PDB entry 8JRR | electron microscopy, 4.35 A resolution (low resolution: residue-level contacts below are approximate; hydrogen-bond / salt-bridge calls are withheld) | chains A and B of the 4 polymer chains in the assembly

Chain A:
Protein: Ubiquitin-protein ligase E3A
From: Homo sapiens
Notes: EC 2.3.2.26
Reference sequence: Q05086 (UBE3A_HUMAN); numbering as in UniProt (aligned over 1-875)
Amino-acid sequence (875 residues; numbered 1 to 875; the number before each row is that of its first residue):
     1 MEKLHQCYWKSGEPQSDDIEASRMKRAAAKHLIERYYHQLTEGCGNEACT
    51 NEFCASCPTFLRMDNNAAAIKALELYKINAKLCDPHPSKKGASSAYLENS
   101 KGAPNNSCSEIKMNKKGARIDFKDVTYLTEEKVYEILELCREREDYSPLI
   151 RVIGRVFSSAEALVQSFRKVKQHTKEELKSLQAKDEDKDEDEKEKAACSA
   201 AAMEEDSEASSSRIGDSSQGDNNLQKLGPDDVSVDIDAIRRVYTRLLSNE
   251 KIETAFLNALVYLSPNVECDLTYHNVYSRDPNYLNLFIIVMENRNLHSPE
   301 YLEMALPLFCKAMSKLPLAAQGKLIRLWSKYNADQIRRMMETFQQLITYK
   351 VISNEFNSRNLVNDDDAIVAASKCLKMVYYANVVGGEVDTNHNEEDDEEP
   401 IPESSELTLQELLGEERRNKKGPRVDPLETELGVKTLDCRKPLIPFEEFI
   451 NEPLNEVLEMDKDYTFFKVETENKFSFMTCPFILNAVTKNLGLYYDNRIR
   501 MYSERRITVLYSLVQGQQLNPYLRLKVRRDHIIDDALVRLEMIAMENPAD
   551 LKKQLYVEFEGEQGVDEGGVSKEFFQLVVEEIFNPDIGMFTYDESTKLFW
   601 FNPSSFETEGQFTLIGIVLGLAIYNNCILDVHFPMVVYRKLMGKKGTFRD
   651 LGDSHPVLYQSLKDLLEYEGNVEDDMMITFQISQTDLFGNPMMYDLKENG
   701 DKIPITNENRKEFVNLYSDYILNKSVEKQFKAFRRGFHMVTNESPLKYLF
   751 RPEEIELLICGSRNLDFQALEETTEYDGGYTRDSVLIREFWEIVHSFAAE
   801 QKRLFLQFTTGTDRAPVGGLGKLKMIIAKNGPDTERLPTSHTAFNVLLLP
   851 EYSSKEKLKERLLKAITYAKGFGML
Disordered / not traced: 1-124, 159-160, 170-230, 365-368, 386, 475, 564-569, 669-678, 686-690, 817-820, 830-834, 852, 870-875
Construct notes: engineered mutation Ala-798 (Thr in Q05086), Ala-799 (Asp in Q05086), Ala-843 (Cys in Q05086)
UniProt features mapped onto this chain:
  - zinc finger: Cys-44 to Cys-83 (C4-type)
  - region: Ile-401 to Arg-418 (E6-binding)
  - modified residue: Ser-218 (Phosphoserine), Tyr-659 (Phosphotyrosine)
  - natural variant: Thr-129 (T129K: In AS; uncertain significance), Cys-140 (C140R: May be associated with AS), Val-156 (V156G: May be associated with AS), Asp-235 (D235V: In AS; uncertain significance), Leu-260 (L260H: In AS; uncertain significance; L260Q: In AS; uncertain significance), Leu-286 (L286W: In AS; uncertain significance), Asn-293 (N293T: May be associated with AS), Ser-358 (S358T: May be associated with AS), Leu-458 (L458P: In AS; uncertain significance), Pro-481 (P481L: In AS; uncertain significance), Arg-500 (R500P: In AS; uncertain significance), Met-501 (M501I: May be associated with AS), 10 further natural variant entries in UniProt
  - mutagenesis: Phe-750 (F750D: Disrupt trimer formation, 50-fold reduction in E3 ligase activity)
From the paper describing this entry:
  - disease-associated variants - R505P: decreased stability with Protein E6 (chain B)
  - disease-associated variants - R505P: decreased catalytic activity on p53
  - post-translational modification sites: Thr-508 (citing earlier work)

Chain B:
Protein: Protein E6
From: Human papillomavirus 16
Reference sequence: P03126 (VE6_HPV16); numbering as in UniProt (aligned over 12-146)
Amino-acid sequence (135 residues; row label = number of the first residue in the row):
    12 PQERPRKLPQLCTELQTTIHDIILECVYCKQQLLRREVYDFAFRDLCIVY
    62 RDGNPYAVCDKCLKFYSKISEYRHYSYSLYGTTLEQQYNKPLSDLLIRCI
   112 NCQKPLSPEEKQRHLDKKQRFHNIRGRWTGRCMSC
Disordered / not traced: 31-34
Construct notes: engineered mutation Ser-87 (Cys in P03126), Ser-104 (Cys in P03126), Ser-118 (Cys in P03126)
Ion coordination: Zn2+ site 1: Cys-37, Cys-70, Cys-73; Zn2+ site 2: Cys-113, Cys-143
From the paper describing this entry:
  - mutagenesis - F76A/I80A/Y83A, Y88A/Y91A: decreased catalytic activity on p53

Chain A / chain B interface:
Pairs across the interface (60):
  Glu-403(A) with Arg-84(B)
  Ser-405(A) with Tyr-77(B); Ile-80(B)
  Glu-406(A) with His-85(B)
  Thr-408(A) with Tyr-39(B); Val-60(B); Arg-62(B)
  Leu-409(A) with Tyr-39(B); Tyr-77(B); Ser-81(B); Arg-136(B)
  Gln-410(A) with Arg-136(B)
  Glu-411(A) with Cys-58(B); Ile-59(B); Val-60(B); Arg-62(B)
  Leu-412(A) with Leu-57(B); Cys-58(B); Val-60(B); Val-69(B)
  Leu-413(A) with Cys-58(B); Arg-109(B); Gln-114(B); Arg-136(B); Arg-138(B)
  Arg-417(A) with Leu-107(B)
  Arg-418(A) with Tyr-99(B); Arg-136(B); Gly-137(B)
  Gly-422(A) with Tyr-88(B)
  Arg-424(A) with Tyr-88(B)
  Lys-468(A) with Tyr-86(B); Ser-87(B); Tyr-88(B); Ser-89(B)
  Val-469(A) with Tyr-86(B); Ser-89(B); Arg-131(B)
  Glu-470(A) with Ser-89(B); Leu-90(B); Tyr-91(B); Thr-94(B); Arg-131(B)
  Thr-471(A) with Tyr-91(B); Arg-131(B)
  Glu-472(A) with Tyr-91(B)
  Arg-500(A) with Tyr-83(B); Tyr-86(B)
  Ser-503(A) with Tyr-83(B)
  Ile-507(A) with Lys-79(B); Tyr-83(B)
  Leu-510(A) with Phe-76(B); Lys-79(B)
  Tyr-511(A) with Phe-76(B); Ile-80(B); Arg-84(B)
  Val-514(A) with Phe-76(B)
  Gln-515(A) with Phe-76(B)
  Ala-549(A) with Arg-84(B)
  Lys-552(A) with Arg-84(B)
Also at the interface, not in a pair above, chain A (30 interface residues in all): Gly-414, Glu-416, Arg-506
Also at the interface, not in a pair above, chain B (36 interface residues in all): Arg-17, Val-38, Tyr-61, Ser-78, Thr-93, Trp-139

Summary:
30 residues of chain A face 36 of chain B across their interface. Cys-37(B), Cys-70(B) and Cys-73(B)
coordinate Zn2+ site 1. Curated annotation (UniProt) lists one mutagenesis site on chain A. The paper reports
that F76A/I80A/Y83A and Y88A/Y91A of chain B reduce catalytic activity on p53; a modification site at
Thr-508(A).
Here chain A is Ubiquitin-protein ligase E3A (Homo sapiens) and chain B is Protein E6 (Human papillomavirus
16). Entry 8JRR (Structure of E6AP-E6 complex in Det2 state) was determined by electron microscopy (same
publication as 8JRN, 8JRO, 8JRP and 8JRQ).
